6IRA - chains D and A of the 4 polymer chains in the assembly; structure by electron microscopy, 4.50 A resolution (low resolution: residue-level contacts below are approximate; hydrogen-bond / salt-bridge calls are withheld).

Chain D:
Molecule: Glutamate receptor ionotropic, NMDA 2A
Source organism: Homo sapiens
UniProtKB: Q12879 (NMDE1_HUMAN); the construct has insertions or renumbered stretches relative to UniProt, so the offset changes along the chain: 1-538 = UniProt 1-538; 540-582 = UniProt 539-581; 598-842 = UniProt 598-842
Chain sequence (853 residues; row label = number of the first residue in the row; note: 16 numbers in that range are skipped by the numbering (no residue carries them; nothing is unmodelled there); a row labelled like 582A-582P holds insertion residues (582A, then the next letters in order)):
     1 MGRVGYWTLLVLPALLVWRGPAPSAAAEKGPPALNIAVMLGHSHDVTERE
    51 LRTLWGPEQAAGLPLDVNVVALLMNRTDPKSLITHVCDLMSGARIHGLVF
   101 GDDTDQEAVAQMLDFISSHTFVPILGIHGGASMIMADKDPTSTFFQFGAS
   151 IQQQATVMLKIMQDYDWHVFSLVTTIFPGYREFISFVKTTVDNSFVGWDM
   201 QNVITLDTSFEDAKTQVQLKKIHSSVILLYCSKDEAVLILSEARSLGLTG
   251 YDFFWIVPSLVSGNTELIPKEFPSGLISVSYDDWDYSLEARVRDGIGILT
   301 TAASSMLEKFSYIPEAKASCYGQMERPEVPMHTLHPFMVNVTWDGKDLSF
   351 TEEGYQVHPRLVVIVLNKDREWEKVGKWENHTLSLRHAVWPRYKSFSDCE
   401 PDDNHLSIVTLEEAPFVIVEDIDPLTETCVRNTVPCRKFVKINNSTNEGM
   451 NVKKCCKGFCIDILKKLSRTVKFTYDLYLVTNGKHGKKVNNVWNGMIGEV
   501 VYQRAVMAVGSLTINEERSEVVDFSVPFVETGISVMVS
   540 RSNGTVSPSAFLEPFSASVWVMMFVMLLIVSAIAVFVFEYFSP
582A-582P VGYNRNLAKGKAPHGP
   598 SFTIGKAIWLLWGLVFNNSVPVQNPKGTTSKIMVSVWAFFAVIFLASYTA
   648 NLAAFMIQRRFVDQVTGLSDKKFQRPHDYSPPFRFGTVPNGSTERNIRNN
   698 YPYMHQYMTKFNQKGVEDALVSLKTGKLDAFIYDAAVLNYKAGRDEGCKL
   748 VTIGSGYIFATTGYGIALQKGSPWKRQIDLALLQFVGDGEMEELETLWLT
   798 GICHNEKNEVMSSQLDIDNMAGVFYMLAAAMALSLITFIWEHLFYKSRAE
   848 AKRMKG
Unresolved in the structure: 1-33, 399-400, 540-556, 582A-582P, 614-624, 656-659, 760-762, 810-813, 842-853
Construct notes: engineered mutation Arg-656 (Glu in Q12879), Arg-657 (Glu in Q12879); expression tag (843-853)
Swiss-Prot annotation at these positions:
  - region: Phe-599 to Gln-620 (Pore-forming)
  - binding site (Zn(2+)): His-44, His-128, Glu-266, Asp-282
  - binding site (L-glutamate): Ser-511, Thr-513, Arg-518, Ser-689, Thr-690, Asp-731
  - site: Asn-614 (Functional determinant of NMDA receptors)
  - glycosylation (N-linked (GlcNAc...) asparagine): Asn-75, Asn-340, Asn-380, Asn-443, Asn-444, Asn-542, Asn-687
Disulfide bonds: Cys-87/Cys-320, Cys-436/Cys-456

Chain A:
Molecule: Glutamate receptor ionotropic, NMDA 1
Source organism: Homo sapiens
UniProtKB: Q05586 (NMDZ1_HUMAN); residues 1-847 here = UniProt positions 1-847
Chain sequence (847 residues; numbered 1 to 847; the number before each row is that of its first residue):
     1 MSTMRLLTLALLFSCSVARAACDPKIVNIGAVLSTRKHEQMFREAVNQAN
    51 KRHGSWKIQLNATSVTHKPNAIQMALSVCEDLISSQVYAILVSHPPTPND
   101 HFTPTPVSYTAGFYRIPVLGLTTRMSIYSDKSIHLSFLRTVPPYSHQSSV
   151 WFEMMRVYSWNHIILLVSDDHEGRAAQKRLETLLEERESKAEKVLQFDPG
   201 TKNVTALLMEAKELEARVIILSASEDDAATVYRAAAMLNMTGSGYVWLVG
   251 EREISGNALRYAPDGILGLQLINGKNESAHISDAVGVVAQAVHELLEKEN
   301 ITDPPRGCVGNTNIWKTGPLFKRVLMSSKYADGVTGRVEFNEDGDRKFAN
   351 YSIMNLQNRKLVQVGIYNGTHVIPNDRKIIWPGGETEKPRGYQMSTRLKI
   401 VTIHQEPFVYVKPTLSDGTCKEEFTVNGDPVKKVICTGPNDTSPGSPRHT
   451 VPQCCYGFCIDLLIKLARTMNFTYEVHLVADGKFGTQERVNNSNKKEWNG
   501 MMGELLSGQADMIVAPLTINNERAQYIEFSKPFKYQGLTILVKKEIPRST
   551 LDSFMQPFQSTLWLLVGLSVHVVAVMLYLLDRFSPFGRFKVNSEEEEEDA
   601 LTLSSAMWFSWRVLLNSGIGEGAPRSFSARILGMVWAGFAMIIVASYTAN
   651 LAAFLVLDRPEERITGINDPRLRNPSDKFIYATVKQSSVDIYFRRQVELS
   701 TMYRHMEKHNYESAAEAIQAVRDNKLHAFIWDSAVLEFEASQKCDLVTTG
   751 ELFFRSGFGIGMRKDSPWKQNVSLSILKSHENGFMEDLDKTWVRYQECDS
   801 RSNAPATLTFENMAGVFMLVAGGIVAGIFLIFIEIAYKRHKDARRKQ
Unresolved in the structure: 1-24, 54-55, 549-552, 585-600, 623-625, 803-808, 845-847
Construct notes: engineered mutation Arg-612 (Gly in Q05586)
Swiss-Prot annotation at these positions:
  - region: Leu-603 to Pro-624 (Pore-forming)
  - binding site (glycine): Pro-516, Thr-518, Arg-523, Ser-688, Asp-732
  - glycosylation (N-linked (GlcNAc...) asparagine): Asn-61, Asn-203, Asn-239, Asn-276, Asn-300, Asn-350, Asn-368, Asn-440, Asn-471, Asn-491, Asn-674, Asn-771
  - natural variant: Arg-217 (R217W: In NDHMSR), Asp-227 (D227H: In NDHMSR; uncertain significance), Arg-306 (R306Q: Found in a patient with schizophrenia; uncertain significance), Asp-552 (D552E: In NDHMSD), Pro-557 (P557R: In NDHMSD), Ser-560 (S560SS: In NDHMSD), Gly-618 (G618R: In NDHMSD), Gly-620 (G620R: In NDHMSD), Ala-637 (A637S: In NDHMSD; uncertain significance; A637V: In NDHMSD; uncertain significance), Gly-638 (G638A: In NDHMSD; G638V: In NDHMSD), Met-641 (M641I: In NDHMSD; M641L: In NDHMSD; M641V: In NDHMSD), Ile-642 (I642T: In NDHMSD; uncertain significance), 14 further natural variant entries in UniProt
  - mutagenesis: Ile-642 (I642L: Slight decrease in glutamate and glycine agonist potency; mutant channels are activated at 2-fold higher glutamate and glycine concentrations), Val-644 (V644M: Increase in glutamate and glycine agonist potency; mutant channels are activated lower glutamate and glycine concentrations), Ala-653 (A653G: Increase in glutamate and glycine agonist potency; mutant channels are activated lower glutamate and glycine concentrations), Met-813 (M813V: Slight decrease in glycine agonist potency; no effect on glutamate agonist potency)
Disulfide bonds: Cys-79/Cys-308, Cys-420/Cys-454, Cys-436/Cys-455

Interface between chain D and chain A:
Contacting residue pairs (63; chain D residue first):
  Ile-514(D) / Lys-531(A)
  Asn-515(D) / Leu-777(A)
  Asn-515(D) / Glu-781(A)
  Glu-516(D) / Leu-777(A)
  Glu-516(D) / Lys-778(A)
  Glu-516(D) / Glu-781(A)
  Ser-519(D) / Leu-777(A)
  Phe-524(D) / Lys-531(A)
  Pro-527(D) / Tyr-535(A)
  Glu-530(D) / Tyr-535(A)
  Glu-530(D) / Arg-755(A)
  Ser-557(D) / Thr-809(A)
  Val-558(D) / Thr-809(A)
  Val-558(D) / Met-813(A)
  Met-561(D) / Phe-817(A)
  Met-565(D) / Phe-817(A)
  Ile-572(D) / Ile-828(A)
  Leu-611(D) / Ser-617(A)
  Ile-629(D) / Trp-608(A)
  Met-630(D) / Ile-824(A)
  Met-630(D) / Gly-827(A)
  Trp-634(D) / Phe-817(A)
  Trp-634(D) / Val-820(A)
  Trp-634(D) / Ile-824(A)
  Phe-636(D) / Leu-615(A)
  Phe-636(D) / Asn-616(A)
  Phe-637(D) / Val-816(A)
  Phe-637(D) / Val-820(A)
  Val-639(D) / Val-644(A)
  Phe-641(D) / Met-813(A)
  Phe-641(D) / Val-816(A)
  Ala-643(D) / Thr-648(A)
  Ala-643(D) / Leu-651(A)
  Ala-647(D) / Leu-651(A)
  Ala-647(D) / Ala-652(A)
  Ala-647(D) / Leu-655(A)
  Ala-650(D) / Val-656(A)
  Ile-654(D) / Val-656(A)
  Gln-655(D) / Val-656(A)
  Asn-693(D) / Glu-781(A)
  Asn-697(D) / Glu-781(A)
  Tyr-754(D) / Arg-794(A)
  Phe-756(D) / Glu-786(A)
  Ala-757(D) / Glu-786(A)
  Thr-759(D) / Tyr-535(A)
  Thr-759(D) / His-780(A)
  Arg-773(D) / Lys-190(A)
  Arg-773(D) / Glu-528(A)
  Arg-773(D) / Lys-764(A)
  Leu-777(D) / Asn-521(A)
  Leu-777(D) / Gln-525(A)
  Leu-780(D) / Ile-519(A)
  Leu-780(D) / Asn-520(A)
  Leu-780(D) / Asn-521(A)
  Leu-780(D) / Ala-524(A)
  Gln-781(D) / Asn-521(A)
  Val-783(D) / Arg-755(A)
  Gly-784(D) / Gln-696(A)
  Gly-784(D) / Phe-754(A)
  Asp-785(D) / Gln-696(A)
  Gly-786(D) / Gln-696(A)
  Glu-789(D) / Leu-752(A)
  Glu-792(D) / Arg-755(A)
Interface residues without a listed pair, chain D (49 interface residues in all): Phe-580, Thr-626, Ser-627, Val-633, Asn-648, Ala-651, Ser-666, Thr-758
Interface residues without a listed pair, chain A (50 interface residues in all): Pro-532, Phe-533, Gln-556, Arg-695, Phe-753, Ser-756, Leu-774, Lys-790, Phe-810, Ile-831, Ile-835, Arg-839

In short:
Chain D and chain A form an interface of 49 and 50 residues respectively. From UniProt: 4 Zn2+-binding
residues and 6 L-glutamate-binding residues on chain D; 5 glycine-binding residues and 4 mutagenesis sites on
chain A.
Here chain D is Glutamate receptor ionotropic, NMDA 2A and chain A is Glutamate receptor ionotropic, NMDA 1,
both from Homo sapiens. Entry 6IRA (Structure of the human GluN1/GluN2A NMDA receptor in the
glutamate/glycine-bound state at pH 7.8) was determined by electron microscopy together with 6IRF, 6IRG and
6IRH from the same study.
